Entry 8YH0 (electron microscopy, 2.86 A resolution); this record covers chains B and S of the 5 polymer chains in the assembly.

# Chain B
Protein: Guanine nucleotide-binding protein G(I)/G(S)/G(T) subunit beta-1
From: Rattus rattus
Reference sequence: P62871 (GBB1_BOVIN); numbering as in UniProt (aligned over 2-340)
Sequence (375 residues; row label = number of the first residue in the row; numbers below 1 keep their minus sign (Met-4 is residue -4)):
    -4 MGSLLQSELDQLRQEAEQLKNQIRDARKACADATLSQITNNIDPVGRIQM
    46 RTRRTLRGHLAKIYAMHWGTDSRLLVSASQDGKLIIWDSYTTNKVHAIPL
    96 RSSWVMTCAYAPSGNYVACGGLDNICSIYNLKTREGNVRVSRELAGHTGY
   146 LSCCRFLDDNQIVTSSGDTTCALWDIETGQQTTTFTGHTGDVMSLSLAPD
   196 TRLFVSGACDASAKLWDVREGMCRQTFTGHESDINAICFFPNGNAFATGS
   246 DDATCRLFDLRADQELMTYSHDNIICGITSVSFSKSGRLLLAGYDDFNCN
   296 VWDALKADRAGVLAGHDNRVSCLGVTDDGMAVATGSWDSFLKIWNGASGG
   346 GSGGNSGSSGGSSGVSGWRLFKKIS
Disordered / not traced: -4 to 4, 341-370
Differences from the reference sequence: initiating methionine (-4); expression tag (-3 to 1, 341-370)
Swiss-Prot annotation at these positions:
  - modified residue: Ser2 (N-acetylserine), His266 (Phosphohistidine)

# Chain S
Protein: scfv16
From: Mus musculus
Notes: antibody fragment or engineered binder
Sequence (260 residues; row label = number of the first residue in the row; note: 2 numbers in that range are skipped by the numbering (no residue carries them; nothing is unmodelled there); a row labelled like 121A-121N holds insertion residues (121A, then the next letters in order)):
     1 DVQLVESGGGLVQPGGSRKLSCSASGFAFSSFGMHWVRQAPEKGLEWVAY
    51 ISSGSGTIYYADTVKGRFTISRDDPKNTLFLQMTSLRSEDTAMYYCVRSI
   101 YYYGSSPFDFWGQGTTLTVSS
121A-121N GGGGSGGGGSGGGG
   124 SDIVMTQATSSVPVTPGESVSISCRSSKSLLHSNGNTYLYWFLQRPGQSP
   174 QLLIYRMSNLASGVPDRFSGSGSGTAFTLTISRLEAEDVGVYYCMQHLEY
   224 PLTFGAGTKLELKAAAASSEDLYFQ
Disordered / not traced: 1, 121A-121N, 236-248
Cystine bridges: Cys22-Cys96, Cys147-Cys217

# Chain B / chain S interface
Residue-residue contacts (12):
  Asp66(B) - Tyr103(S)
  Arg68(B) - Tyr103(S)
  Asp83(B) - Tyr103(S)
  Val90(B) - Tyr102(S)  hydrophobic
  Arg129(B) - Val2(S)
  Arg129(B) - Arg98(S)  hydrogen bond (backbone-side chain)
  Glu130(B) - Gly26(S)
  Glu130(B) - Phe27(S)
  Glu130(B) - Ala28(S)  hydrogen bond (backbone-backbone)
  Glu130(B) - Phe32(S)
  Gly131(B) - Ser31(S)
  Gly131(B) - Phe32(S)
Other interface residues (no listed pair), chain B (10 interface residues in all): Leu69, His91, Asn132
Other interface residues (no listed pair), chain S (11 interface residues in all): Ile100, Ser185

# Summary
10 residues of chain B face 11 of chain S across their interface, with 2 hydrogen bonds. Polar pairs include
Arg129(B)-Arg98(S) and Glu130(B)-Ala28(S).
Here chain B is Guanine nucleotide-binding protein G(I)/G(S)/G(T) subunit beta-1 (Rattus rattus) and chain S
is scfv16 (Mus musculus). Entry 8YH0 (A3R-Gi complex bound to NECA) was determined by electron microscopy
together with 8YH2, 8YH3, 8YH5 and 8YH6 from the same study.
